Entry 4XTC (X-ray diffraction, 3.60 A resolution); this record covers chains N and Q of the 5 polymer chains in the assembly.

# Chain N
Name: AlgM2
From: Sphingomonas sp. A1
Reference sequence: Q9KWT7 (Q9KWT7_SPHSX); residues 1-293 here = UniProt positions 1-293
Chain sequence (305 residues; numbered 1 to 305; the number before each row is that of its first residue):
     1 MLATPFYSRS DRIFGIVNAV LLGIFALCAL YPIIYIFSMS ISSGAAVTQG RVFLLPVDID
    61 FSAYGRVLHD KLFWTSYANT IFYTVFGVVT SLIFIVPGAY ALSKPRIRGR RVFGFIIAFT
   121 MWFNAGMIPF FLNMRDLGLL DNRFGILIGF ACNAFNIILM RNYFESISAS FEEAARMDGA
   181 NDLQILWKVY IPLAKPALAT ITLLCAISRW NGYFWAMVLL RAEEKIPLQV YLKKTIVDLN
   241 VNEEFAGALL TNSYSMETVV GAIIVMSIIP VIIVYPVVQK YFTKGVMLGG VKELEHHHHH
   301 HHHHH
Unresolved in the structure: 1, 289-305
Sequence notes: expression tag (294-305)

# Chain Q
Name: AlgQ2
From: Sphingomonas sp. A1
Reference sequence: Q9KWT5 (Q9KWT5_SPHSX); residues -23 to 492 here correspond to UniProt positions 1-516 (UniProt number = residue number + 24)
Chain sequence (516 residues; row label = number of the first residue in the row; numbers below 1 keep their minus sign (Met-23 is residue -23)):
   -23 MKKMMLSVAA VATLMAFAAP VATAKEATWV TDKPLTLKIH MHFRDKWVWD ENWPVAKESF
    37 RLTNVKLQSV ANKAATNSQE QFNLMMASGD LPDVVGGDNL KDKFIQYGQE GAFVPLNKLI
    97 DQYAPHIKAF FKSHPEVERA IKAPDGNIYF IPYVPDGVVA RGYFIREDWL KKLNLKPPQN
   157 IDELYTVLKA FKEKDPNGNG KADEVPFIDR HPDEVFRLVN FWGARSSGSD NYMDFYIDNG
   217 RVKHPWAETA FRDGMKHVAQ WYKEGLIDKE IFTRKARARE QMFGGNLGGF THDWFASTMT
   277 FNEGLAKTVP GFKLIPIAPP TNSKGQRWEE DSRQKVRPDG WAITVKNKNP VETIKFFDFY
   337 FSRPGRDISN FGVPGVTYDI KNGKAVFKDS VLKSPQPVNN QLYDMGAQIP IGFWQDYDYE
   397 RQWTTPEAQA GIDMYVKGKY VMPGFEGVNM TREERAIYDK YWADVRTYMY EMGQAWVMGT
   457 KDVDKTWDEY QRQLKLRGLY QVLQMMQQAY DRQYKN
Unresolved in the structure: -23 to 0
Small-molecule neighbours: beta-D-mannopyranuronic acid (BEM): Arg20, Asp21, Lys22, Asn53, Gln55, Asp74, Asn75, Tyr129, Arg137, Arg186, His187, Asp189, Tyr208, Trp270, Ala272, Ser273, Arg313, Asn375, Tyr379, Gln391, Tyr395, Glu396, Trp399, Arg442, Thr443, Tyr446
Reported in the primary citation:
  - binding site for beta-D-mannopyranuronic acid: Arg20, Asp21, Lys22, Asn53, Asp74, Asn75, Tyr129, Arg186, His187, Trp270, Ser273, Arg313, Tyr379, Tyr395, Glu396, Trp399, Arg442, Thr443, Tyr446

# How chain N and chain Q interact
Residue-residue contacts (34; chain N residue first):
  Gln49(N) - Lys177(Q)
  Arg135(N) - Ala63(Q)
  Arg135(N) - Ser64(Q)
  Arg221(N) - Ala47(Q)
  Arg221(N) - Asn48(Q)
  Arg221(N) - Met61(Q)
  Arg221(N) - Ser64(Q)
  Glu223(N) - Lys49(Q)
  Lys234(N) - Lys49(Q)  hydrogen bond (side chain-backbone)
  Lys234(N) - Ala50(Q)
  Asp238(N) - Thr52(Q)  hydrogen bond
  Asn240(N) - Asp21(Q)  hydrogen bond (side chain-backbone)
  Asn240(N) - Thr52(Q)
  Val241(N) - Lys22(Q)
  Val241(N) - Ala252(Q)
  Asn242(N) - Lys22(Q)
  Asn242(N) - Trp23(Q)
  Glu243(N) - Lys22(Q)  salt bridge
  Glu243(N) - Trp23(Q)
  Glu243(N) - Arg186(Q)  salt bridge
  Glu243(N) - Ala252(Q)
  Glu243(N) - Gln372(Q)
  Glu243(N) - Asn376(Q)
  Glu243(N) - Tyr379(Q)
  Glu244(N) - Trp23(Q)
  Glu244(N) - Gln372(Q)
  Glu244(N) - Asp380(Q)
  Ala246(N) - Arg253(Q)
  Ala246(N) - Glu256(Q)
  Gly247(N) - Gln372(Q)
  Leu249(N) - Gln257(Q)
  Leu250(N) - Glu256(Q)
  Leu250(N) - Gly260(Q)
  Met256(N) - Arg253(Q)
Interface residues without a listed pair, chain N (23 interface residues in all): Leu72, Ala222, Val230, Tyr231, Lys233, Leu239, Thr251
Interface residues without a listed pair, chain Q (24 interface residues in all): Ala51, Pro371

# In short
23 residues of chain N face 24 of chain Q across their interface; the contacts include 3 hydrogen bonds and 2
salt bridges. Polar pairs include Glu243(N)-Lys22(Q), Glu243(N)-Arg186(Q) and Lys234(N)-Lys49(Q). Chain Q
binds beta-D-mannopyranuronic acid. From the paper: a binding site for beta-D-mannopyranuronic acid at
Arg20(Q), Asp21(Q) and Lys22(Q) among others.
Here chain N is AlgM2 and chain Q is AlgQ2, both from Sphingomonas sp. A1. Entry 4XTC (Crystal structure of
bacterial alginate ABC transporter in complex with alginate pentasaccharide-bound periplasmic protein) was
determined by X-ray diffraction, deposited together with 5H6U, 5H71 and 4XIG.
